6IAV - chain A; structure by X-ray diffraction, 2.00 A resolution.

== Chain A ==
Molecule: Azurin
Source organism: Pseudomonas aeruginosa
UniProt: P00282 (AZUR_PSEAE); residues 2-128 here correspond to UniProt positions 22-148 (UniProt number = residue number + 20)
Amino-acid sequence (127 residues; numbered 2 to 128; the number before each row is that of its first residue):
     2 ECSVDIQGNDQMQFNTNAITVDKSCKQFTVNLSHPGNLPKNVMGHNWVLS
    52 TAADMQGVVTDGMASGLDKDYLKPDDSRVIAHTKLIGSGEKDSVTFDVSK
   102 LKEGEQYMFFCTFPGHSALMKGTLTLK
Disulfide bonds: Cys3-Cys26
Curated features (UniProtKB/Swiss-Prot):
  - binding site (Cu cation): His46, Cys112, His117, Met121

== In short ==
From UniProt: 4 Cu cation-binding residues.
Chain A is Azurin (Pseudomonas aeruginosa); the structure, Co-azurin from pseudomonas aeruginosa treated with
hydrosulfide, was determined by X-ray diffraction (same publication as 6GYI).
